Entry 1R9T (X-ray diffraction, 3.50 A resolution); this record covers chains B and I of the 13 polymer chains in the assembly.

# Chain B
Protein: DNA-directed RNA polymerase II 140 kDa polypeptide
Source organism: Saccharomyces cerevisiae
Notes: EC 2.7.7.6
UniProt: P08518 (RPB2_YEAST); numbering as in UniProt (aligned over 1-1224)
Chain sequence (1224 residues; numbered 1 to 1224; the number before each row is that of its first residue):
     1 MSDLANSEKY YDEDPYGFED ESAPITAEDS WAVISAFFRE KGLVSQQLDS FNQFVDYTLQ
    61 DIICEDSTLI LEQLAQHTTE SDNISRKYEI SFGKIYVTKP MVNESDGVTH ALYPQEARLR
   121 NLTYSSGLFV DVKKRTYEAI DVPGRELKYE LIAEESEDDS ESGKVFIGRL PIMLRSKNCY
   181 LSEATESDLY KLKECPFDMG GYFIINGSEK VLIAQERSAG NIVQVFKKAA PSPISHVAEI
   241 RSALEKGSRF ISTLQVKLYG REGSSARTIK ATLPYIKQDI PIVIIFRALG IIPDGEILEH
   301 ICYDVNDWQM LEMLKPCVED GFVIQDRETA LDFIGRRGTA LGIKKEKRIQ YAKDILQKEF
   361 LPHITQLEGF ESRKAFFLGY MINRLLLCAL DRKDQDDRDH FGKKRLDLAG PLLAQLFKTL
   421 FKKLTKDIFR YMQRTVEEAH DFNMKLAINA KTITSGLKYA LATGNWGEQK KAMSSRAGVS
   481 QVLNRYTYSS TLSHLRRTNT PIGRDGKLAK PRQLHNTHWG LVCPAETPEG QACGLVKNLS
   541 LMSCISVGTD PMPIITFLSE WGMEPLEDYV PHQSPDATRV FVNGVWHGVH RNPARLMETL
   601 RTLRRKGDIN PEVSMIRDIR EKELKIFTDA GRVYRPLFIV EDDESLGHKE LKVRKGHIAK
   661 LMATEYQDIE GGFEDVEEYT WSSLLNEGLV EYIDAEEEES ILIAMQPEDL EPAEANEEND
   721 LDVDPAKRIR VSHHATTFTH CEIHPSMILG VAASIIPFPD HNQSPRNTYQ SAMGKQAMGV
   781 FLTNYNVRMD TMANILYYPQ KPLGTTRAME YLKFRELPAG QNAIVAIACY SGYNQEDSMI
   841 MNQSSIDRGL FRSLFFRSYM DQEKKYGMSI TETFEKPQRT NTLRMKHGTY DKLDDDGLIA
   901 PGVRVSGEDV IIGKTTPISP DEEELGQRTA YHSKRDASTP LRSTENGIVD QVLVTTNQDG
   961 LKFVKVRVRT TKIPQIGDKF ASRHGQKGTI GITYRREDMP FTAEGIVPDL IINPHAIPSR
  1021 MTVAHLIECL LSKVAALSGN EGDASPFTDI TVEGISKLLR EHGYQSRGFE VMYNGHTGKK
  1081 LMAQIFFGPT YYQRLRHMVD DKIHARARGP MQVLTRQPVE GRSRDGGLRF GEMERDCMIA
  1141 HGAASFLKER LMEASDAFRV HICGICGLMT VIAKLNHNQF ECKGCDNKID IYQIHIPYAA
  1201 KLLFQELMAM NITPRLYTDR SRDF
Unresolved in the structure: 1-19, 71-89, 135-163, 336-344, 438-445, 503-508, 669-677, 716-721, 920-932
Metal / ion sites: Mg2+: Asp-837 (shared with 2 residues of chain A); Zn2+: Cys-1163, Cys-1166, Cys-1182, Cys-1185
Residues lining bound ligands: ATP (adenosine-5'-triphosphate): Arg-766, Tyr-769, Lys-987, Ser-1019, Arg-1020
What the authors report for this chain:
  - binding site for ATP: Arg-766, Tyr-769, Lys-987, Ser-1019, Arg-1020

# Chain I
Protein: DNA-directed RNA polymerase II 14.2 kDa polypeptide
Source organism: Saccharomyces cerevisiae
Notes: EC 2.7.7.6
UniProt: P27999 (RPB9_YEAST); numbering as in UniProt (aligned over 1-122)
Chain sequence (122 residues; each row starts with the number of its first residue):
     1 MTTFRFCRDC NNMLYPREDK ENNRLLFECR TCSYVEEAGS PLVYRHELIT NIGETAGVVQ
    61 DIGSDPTLPR SDRECPKCHS RENVFFQSQQ RRKDTSMVLF FVCLSCSHIF TSDQKNKRTQ
   121 FS
Unresolved in the structure: 1, 121-122
Metal / ion sites: Zn2+ site 1: Cys-7, Cys-10, Cys-29; Zn2+ site 2: Cys-75, Cys-78, Cys-103, Cys-106

# Interface between chain B and chain I
Contacting residue pairs (38; chain B residue first):
  Pro-293(B) / Cys-10(I)
  Pro-293(B) / Asn-11(I)
  Pro-293(B) / Asn-12(I)
  Asp-294(B) / Phe-6(I)
  Asp-294(B) / Asn-11(I)
  Asp-294(B) / Asn-12(I)
  Asp-294(B) / Met-13(I)
  Gly-295(B) / Asn-11(I)
  Asp-307(B) / Ile-52(I)
  Trp-308(B) / Thr-2(I)
  Trp-308(B) / Arg-45(I)
  Gln-309(B) / Ile-52(I)
  Glu-312(B) / Thr-2(I)
  Glu-312(B) / Tyr-44(I)
  Lys-315(B) / Thr-2(I)
  Lys-315(B) / Met-13(I)
  Lys-315(B) / Val-43(I)  hydrogen bond (side chain-backbone)
  Phe-322(B) / Tyr-15(I)
  Phe-322(B) / Arg-30(I)
  Gln-325(B) / Asn-12(I)  hydrogen bond
  Asp-391(B) / Gln-90(I)
  Asp-391(B) / Arg-91(I)  hydrogen bond (backbone-backbone)
  Asp-391(B) / Arg-92(I)
  Arg-392(B) / Ile-52(I)  hydrogen bond (side chain-backbone)
  Arg-392(B) / Gln-89(I)
  Lys-393(B) / Ala-56(I)
  Lys-393(B) / Gln-89(I)
  Asp-394(B) / Arg-91(I)
  Arg-617(B) / Asp-61(I)
  Ile-619(B) / Val-59(I)
  Ile-619(B) / Asp-65(I)
  Arg-620(B) / Gly-57(I)
  Arg-620(B) / Asp-65(I)
  Arg-620(B) / Gln-89(I)
  Ser-700(B) / Thr-67(I)
  Ile-701(B) / Thr-67(I)
  Leu-702(B) / Pro-66(I)
  Thr-737(B) / Pro-66(I)
Other interface residues (no listed pair), chain B (26 interface residues in all): Glu-262, Glu-296, Leu-311, Ala-594, Glu-699
Other interface residues (no listed pair), chain I (33 interface residues in all): Thr-3, Phe-4, Thr-31, His-46, Glu-47, Thr-50, Gly-53, Ile-62, Leu-68, Phe-86

# Summary
26 residues of chain B face 33 of chain I across their interface, with 4 hydrogen bonds. Polar pairs include
Lys-315(B)/Val-43(I), Gln-325(B)/Asn-12(I) and Arg-392(B)/Ile-52(I). Bound to chain B: ATP. The Zn2+ site is
built by Cys-1163(B), Cys-1166(B), Cys-1182(B) and Cys-1185(B). From the paper: a binding site for ATP at
Arg-766(B), Tyr-769(B) and Lys-987(B) among others.
Here chain B is DNA-directed RNA polymerase II 140 kDa polypeptide and chain I is DNA-directed RNA polymerase
II 14.2 kDa polypeptide, both from Saccharomyces cerevisiae. Entry 1R9T (RNA polymerase II strand separated
elongation complex, mismatched nucleotide) was determined by X-ray diffraction together with 1R9S, 1TWA, 1TWC,
1TWF, 1TWG and 1TWH from the same study.
